6NHT - chains A and Q of the 24 polymer chains in the assembly; structure by electron microscopy, 2.90 A resolution.

Chain A (and Q):
Protein: DARP14 - Subunit A with DARPin
Source organism: Pyrococcus horikoshii (strain ATCC 700860 / DSM 12428 / JCM 9974 / NBRC 100139 / OT-3)
Notes: antibody fragment or engineered binder; chain Q of this document is another copy of the same molecule, construct and numbering; everything in this record applies to it too
Chain sequence (319 residues; numbered 1 to 319; the number before each row is that of its first residue):
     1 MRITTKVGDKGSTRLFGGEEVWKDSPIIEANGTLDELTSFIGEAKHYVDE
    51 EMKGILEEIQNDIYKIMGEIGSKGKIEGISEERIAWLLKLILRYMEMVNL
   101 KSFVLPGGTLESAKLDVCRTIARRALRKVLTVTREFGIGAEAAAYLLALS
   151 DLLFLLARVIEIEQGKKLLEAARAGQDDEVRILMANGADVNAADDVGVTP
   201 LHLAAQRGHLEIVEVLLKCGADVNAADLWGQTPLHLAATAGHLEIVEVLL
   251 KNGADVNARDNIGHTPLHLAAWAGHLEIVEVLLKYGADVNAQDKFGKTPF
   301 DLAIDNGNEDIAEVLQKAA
Unresolved in the structure: 1-22, 191-319

Interface between chain A and chain Q:
Residue-residue contacts (31; chain A residue first):
  Ile-28(A) / Arg-127(Q)
  Gly-32(A) / Arg-127(Q)
  Asp-35(A) / Arg-119(Q)  salt bridge
  Asp-35(A) / Thr-120(Q)
  Glu-36(A) / Thr-120(Q)
  Glu-36(A) / Ile-121(Q)
  Glu-36(A) / Arg-124(Q)  salt bridge
  Ser-39(A) / Asp-116(Q)  hydrogen bond (side chain-backbone)
  Ser-39(A) / Val-117(Q)
  Ser-39(A) / Thr-120(Q)
  Phe-40(A) / Val-117(Q)  hydrophobic
  Gly-42(A) / Pro-106(Q)
  Gly-42(A) / Gly-107(Q)
  Gly-42(A) / Ala-113(Q)
  Glu-43(A) / Ala-113(Q)
  Glu-43(A) / Lys-114(Q)  salt bridge
  Glu-43(A) / Val-117(Q)
  Lys-45(A) / Pro-106(Q)
  Lys-45(A) / Gly-107(Q)
  His-46(A) / Gly-107(Q)  hydrogen bond (side chain-backbone)
  His-46(A) / Gly-108(Q)
  His-46(A) / Thr-109(Q)
  Tyr-47(A) / Leu-110(Q)
  Tyr-47(A) / Lys-114(Q)
  Glu-57(A) / Leu-105(Q)
  Gln-60(A) / Leu-105(Q)
  Gln-60(A) / Pro-106(Q)  hydrogen bond (side chain-backbone)
  Asn-61(A) / Leu-105(Q)
  Tyr-64(A) / Phe-103(Q)
  Lys-114(A) / Lys-114(Q)
  Arg-124(A) / Arg-124(Q)
Interface residues without a listed pair, chain A (19 interface residues in all): Glu-29, Thr-38
Interface residues without a listed pair, chain Q (18 interface residues in all): Phe-40, Asn-186

Overview:
The interface between chain A and chain Q involves 19 residues on one side and 18 on the other, with 3
hydrogen bonds and 3 salt bridges. Among the polar pairs are Asp-35(A)/Arg-119(Q), Glu-36(A)/Arg-124(Q) and
Glu-43(A)/Lys-114(Q).
Both chains are DARP14 - Subunit A with DARPin (Pyrococcus horikoshii (strain ATCC 700860 / DSM 12428 / JCM
9974 / NBRC 100139 / OT-3)). Entry 6NHT (Single particle reconstruction of the symmetric core an engineered
protein scaffold) was determined by electron microscopy (same publication as 6NHV).
